6RPB - chains A and C of the 5 polymer chains in the assembly; structure by X-ray diffraction, 2.50 A resolution.

# Chain A
Name: HLA class I histocompatibility antigen, A-2 alpha chain
Source organism: Homo sapiens
Reference sequence: P01892 (1A02_HUMAN); residues 1-276 here correspond to UniProt positions 25-300 (UniProt number = residue number + 24)
Amino-acid sequence (277 residues; each row starts with the number of its first residue; numbering starts at 0):
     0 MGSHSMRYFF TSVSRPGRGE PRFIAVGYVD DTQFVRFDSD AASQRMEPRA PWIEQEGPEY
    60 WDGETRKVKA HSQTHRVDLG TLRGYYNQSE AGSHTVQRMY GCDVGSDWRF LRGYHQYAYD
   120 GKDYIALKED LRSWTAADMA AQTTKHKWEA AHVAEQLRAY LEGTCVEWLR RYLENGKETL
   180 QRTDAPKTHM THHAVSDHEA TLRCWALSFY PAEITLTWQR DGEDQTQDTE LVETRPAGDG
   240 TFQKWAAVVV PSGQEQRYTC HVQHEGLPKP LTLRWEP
Disordered / not traced: 0, 221-225
Construct notes: initiating methionine (0)
Disulfides: C101-C164, C203-C259

# Chain C
Name: Heteroclitic NY-ESO-1 157-165 peptide
Amino-acid sequence (9 residues; numbered 1 to 9; the number before each row is that of its first residue):
     1 SLLMWITQV
Reported in the primary citation:
  - mutagenesis - M4Q: unchanged signaling in response to NYES1
  - mutagenesis - M4Q: unchanged signaling with T-cell receptor alpha chain
  - mutagenesis - M4Q: unchanged signaling in response to NYES2

# How chain A and chain C interact
Pairs across the interface (36; chain A residue first):
  Y7(A) with S1(C), hydrogen bond (side chain-backbone); L2(C), hydrophobic
  F9(A) with L2(C), hydrophobic
  M45(A) with L2(C), hydrophobic
  E63(A) with S1(C), hydrogen bond; L2(C), hydrogen bond (side chain-backbone)
  K66(A) with S1(C), hydrogen bond; L2(C), hydrogen bond (side chain-backbone); L3(C)
  V67(A) with L2(C)
  H70(A) with L3(C)
  T73(A) with I6(C)
  V76(A) with Q8(C)
  D77(A) with Q8(C); V9(C), hydrogen bond (side chain-backbone)
  T80(A) with V9(C)
  L81(A) with V9(C), hydrophobic
  Y84(A) with V9(C), hydrogen bond (side chain-backbone)
  R97(A) with I6(C)
  Y99(A) with L2(C); L3(C), hydrogen bond (side chain-backbone)
  Y116(A) with V9(C)
  T143(A) with V9(C), hydrogen bond (side chain-backbone)
  K146(A) with Q8(C); V9(C), hydrogen bond (side chain-backbone)
  W147(A) with T7(C); Q8(C), hydrogen bond (side chain-backbone); V9(C)
  V152(A) with T7(C)
  Q155(A) with W5(C)
  L156(A) with L3(C), hydrophobic
  Y159(A) with S1(C), hydrogen bond (side chain-backbone); L2(C); L3(C)
  W167(A) with S1(C)
  Y171(A) with S1(C), hydrogen bond (side chain-backbone)
Interface residues without a listed pair, chain A (31 interface residues in all): M5, Y59, A69, Y123, A150, T163
Interface residues without a listed pair, chain C (9 interface residues in all): M4
Interface features reported in the paper:
  - interface residues, chain C: L2(C), I6(C), V9(C)

# Summary
Chain A and chain C form an interface of 31 and 9 residues respectively, with 13 hydrogen bonds. Among the
polar pairs are Y7(A)-S1(C), E63(A)-S1(C) and E63(A)-L2(C). The paper reports that M4Q of chain C leaves
signaling in response to NYES1 unchanged; interface residues L2(C), I6(C) and V9(C).
Chain A is HLA class I histocompatibility antigen, A-2 alpha chain (Homo sapiens) and chain C is Heteroclitic
NY-ESO-1 157-165 peptide; the structure, Crystal structure of the T-cell receptor NYE_S1 bound to HLA
A2*01-SLLMWITQV, was determined by X-ray diffraction (same publication as 6RP9 and 6RPA).
